PDB entry 7BLQ | electron microscopy, 9.20 A resolution (very low resolution: no residue pairs are listed; an interface is given only as per-side residue counts) | chains J and V of the 8 polymer chains in the assembly

# Chain J
Molecule: Vacuolar protein sorting-associated protein 26-like protein
From: Chaetomium thermophilum (strain DSM 1495 / CBS 144.50 / IMI 039719)
UniProt: G0S0E6 (G0S0E6_CHATD); residue numbers follow UniProt; this construct covers 5-296
Sequence (292 residues; row label = number of the first residue in the row):
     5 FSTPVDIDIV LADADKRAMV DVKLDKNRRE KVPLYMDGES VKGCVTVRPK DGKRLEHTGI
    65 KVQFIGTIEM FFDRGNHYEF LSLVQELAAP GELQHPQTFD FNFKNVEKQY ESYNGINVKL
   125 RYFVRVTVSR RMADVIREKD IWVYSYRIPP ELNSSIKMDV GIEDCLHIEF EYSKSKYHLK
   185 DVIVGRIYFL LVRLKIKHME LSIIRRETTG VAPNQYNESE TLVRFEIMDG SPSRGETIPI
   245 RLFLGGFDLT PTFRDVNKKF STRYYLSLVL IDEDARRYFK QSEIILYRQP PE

# Chain V
Molecule: The C-terminal portion of Kex2 cargo, fitted with Phi-X-(L/M) sorting motif of hDMT1-II cargo.
From: Chaetomium thermophilum var. thermophilum DSM 1495
Sequence (10 residues; numbered 551 to 560; the number before each row is that of its first residue):
   551 QPELYLLNTM

# Chain J / chain V interface
At this resolution (9 A) residue pairs are not listed: 16 residues of chain J and 9 of chain V lie at the interface.

# Overview
Chain J and chain V form an interface of 16 and 9 residues respectively.
Here chain J is Vacuolar protein sorting-associated protein 26-like protein (Chaetomium thermophilum (strain
DSM 1495 / CBS 144.50 / IMI 039719)) and chain V is the C-terminal portion of Kex2 cargo, fitted with
Phi-X-(L/M) sorting motif of hDMT1-II cargo. (Chaetomium thermophilum var. thermophilum DSM 1495). Entry 7BLQ
(Vps26 dimer region of the fungal membrane-assembled retromer:Grd19 complex) was determined by electron
microscopy together with 7BLO, 7BLP and 7BLR from the same study.
